1RU7 - chains A and C of the 6 polymer chains in the assembly; structure by X-ray diffraction, 2.30 A resolution.

# Chain A (and C)
Protein: hemagglutinin
Organism: Influenza A virus (A/Puerto Rico/8/34(H1N1))
Notes: chain C of this document is another copy of the same molecule, construct and numbering; everything in this record applies to it too
UniProt: Q82766 (Q82766_9INFA); residues 5-325 here correspond to UniProt positions 18-338 (UniProt number = residue number + 13)
Chain sequence (327 residues; numbered 1 to 327; the number before each row is that of its first residue):
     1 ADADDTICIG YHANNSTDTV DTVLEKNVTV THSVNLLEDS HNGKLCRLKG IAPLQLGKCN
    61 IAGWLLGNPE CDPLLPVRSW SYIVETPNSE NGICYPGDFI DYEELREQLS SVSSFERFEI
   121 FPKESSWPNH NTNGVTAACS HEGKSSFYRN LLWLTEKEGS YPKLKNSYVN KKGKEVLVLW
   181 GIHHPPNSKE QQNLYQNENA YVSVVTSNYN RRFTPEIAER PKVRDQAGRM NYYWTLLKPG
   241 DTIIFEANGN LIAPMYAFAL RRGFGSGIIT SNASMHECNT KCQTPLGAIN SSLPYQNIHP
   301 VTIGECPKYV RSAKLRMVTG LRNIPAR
Not modelled in the structure: 1-4
Disulfide bonds: C46-C278, C59-C71, C94-C139, C282-C306

# Chain A / chain C interface
Contacting residue pairs (14; chain A residue first):
  E216(A) with R212(C)
  A218(A) with S203(C)
  E219(A) with K165(C), salt bridge; V205(C); I244(C)
  R220(A) with V205(C); N210(C)
  P221(A) with T206(C); T242(C); I244(C)
  V223(A) with S207(C)
  R229(A) with T206(C), hydrogen bond (side chain-backbone); S207(C); N210(C)
Interface residues without a listed pair, chain C (11 interface residues in all): D241, E246

# Overview
The interface between chain A and chain C involves 7 residues on one side and 11 on the other; the contacts
include 1 hydrogen bond and 1 salt bridge. Polar contacts include E219(A)-K165(C) and R229(A)-T206(C).
Chain A and chain C are both hemagglutinin (Influenza A virus (A/Puerto Rico/8/34(H1N1))); the structure, 1934
Human H1 Hemagglutinin, was determined by X-ray diffraction (same publication as 1RUY, 1RUZ, 1RV0, 1RVT, 1RVX
and 1RVZ).
